Entry 4JVR (X-ray diffraction, 1.70 A resolution); this record covers chain A.

Chain A:
Molecule: E3 ubiquitin-protein ligase Mdm2
From: Homo sapiens
Notes: EC 6.3.2.-
Reference sequence: Q00987 (MDM2_HUMAN); numbering as in UniProt (aligned over 18-111)
Amino-acid sequence (96 residues; each row starts with the number of its first residue):
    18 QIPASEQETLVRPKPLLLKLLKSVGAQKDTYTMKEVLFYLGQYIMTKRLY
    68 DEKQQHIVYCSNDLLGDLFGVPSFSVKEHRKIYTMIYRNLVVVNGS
Disordered / not traced: 69-72, 111-113
Construct notes: expression tag (112-113)
Residues lining bound ligands: 1MT ((2'S,3R,4'S,5'R)-N-(2-aminoethyl)-6-chloro-4'-(3-chloro-2-fluorophenyl)-2'-(2,2-dimethylpropyl)-2-oxo-1,2-dihydrospiro[indole-3,3'-pyrrolidine]-5'-carboxamide): Gln24, Leu54, Leu57, Gly58, Ile61, Met62, Tyr67, Phe86, Phe91, Val93, His96, Ile99, Tyr100, Ile103
UniProt features mapped onto this chain:
  - mutagenesis: Gly58 (G58A: No effect on its ability to induce apoptosis)

Overview:
Bound to chain A: compound 1MT. From UniProt: one mutagenesis site.
Chain A is E3 ubiquitin-protein ligase Mdm2 (Homo sapiens); the structure, Co-crystal structure of MDM2 with
inhibitor
(2'S,3R,4'S,5'R)-N-(2-aminoethyl)-6-chloro-4'-(3-chloro-2-fluorophenyl)-2'-(2,2-dimethylpropyl)-2-oxo-1,2-dihydrospiro[indole-3,3'-pyrrolidine]-5'-carboxamide,
was determined by X-ray diffraction together with 4JV7, 4JV9, 4JVE and 4JWR from the same study.
